Entry 8RT8 (electron microscopy, 3.05 A resolution); this record covers chains E and H of the 46 polymer chains in the assembly.

[Chain E (and H)]
Name: TrwF protein
From: Escherichia coli
Notes: chain H of this document is another copy of the same molecule, construct and numbering; everything in this record applies to it too
UniProtKB: O50336 (O50336_ECOLX); numbering as in UniProt (aligned over 1-266)
Chain sequence (266 residues; row label = number of the first residue in the row):
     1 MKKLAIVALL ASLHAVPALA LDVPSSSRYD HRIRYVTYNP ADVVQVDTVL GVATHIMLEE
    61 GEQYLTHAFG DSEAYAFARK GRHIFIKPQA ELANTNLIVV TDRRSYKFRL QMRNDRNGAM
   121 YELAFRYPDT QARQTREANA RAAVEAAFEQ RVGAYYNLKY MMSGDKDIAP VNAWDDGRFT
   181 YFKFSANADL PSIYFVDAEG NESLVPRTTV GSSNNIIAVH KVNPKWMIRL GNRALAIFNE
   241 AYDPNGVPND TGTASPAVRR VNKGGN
Not modelled in the structure: 1-20
Differences from the reference sequence: conflict Asp71 (Ile in O50336), Ser72 (Pro in O50336), Glu73 (Lys in O50336), Ala74 (Pro in O50336), Tyr75 (Met in O50336), Ala76 (Pro in O50336), Phe77 (Leu in O50336), Ala78 (Pro in O50336), Arg79 (Gly in O50336), Lys80 (Arg in O50336), Gly81 (Ala in O50336), Arg82 (Gly in O50336), His83 (Ile in O50336), Ile84 (Phe in O50336), Phe85 (Leu in O50336), Ile86 (Ser in O50336), Lys87 (Ser in O50336), Pro88 (Arg in O50336), Gln89 (Thr in O50336)

[Chain E / chain H interface]
Pairs across the interface (18; chain E residue first):
  Asp167(E) - Ala198(H)
  Ser185(E) - Pro244(H)  hydrogen bond (side chain-backbone)
  Ser185(E) - Asn245(H)
  Ala186(E) - Asn245(H)
  Ala186(E) - Val247(H)
  Ala186(E) - Pro248(H)  hydrophobic
  Asn187(E) - Lys221(H)  hydrogen bond (backbone-side chain)
  Asn187(E) - Tyr242(H)  hydrogen bond (backbone-side chain)
  Asn187(E) - Asp243(H)  hydrogen bond (side chain-backbone)
  Asn187(E) - Pro244(H)  hydrogen bond (side chain-backbone)
  Asn187(E) - Asn245(H)
  Asn187(E) - Gly246(H)
  Ala188(E) - Lys221(H)
  Asp189(E) - Lys221(H)  salt bridge
  Ser213(E) - Pro248(H)
  Asn232(E) - Glu199(H)  hydrogen bond
  Arg233(E) - Ala198(H)
  Arg233(E) - Glu199(H)  hydrogen bond (backbone-side chain)
Other interface residues (no listed pair), chain H (14 interface residues in all): Gly177, Val222, Asn249, Asp250

[In short]
9 residues of chain E and 14 residues of chain H are in contact, with 7 hydrogen bonds and 1 salt bridge.
Polar pairs include Asp189(E)-Lys221(H), Ser185(E)-Pro244(H) and Asn187(E)-Lys221(H).
Both chains are TrwF protein (Escherichia coli). Entry 8RT8 (Conformation-C of the full-length outer membrane
core complex (TrwH/VirB7, TrwF/VirB9, TrwE/VirB10CTD) from the fully-assembled R388 type ...) was determined
by electron microscopy, deposited together with 8RT4, 8RT5, 8RT6, 8RT7, 8RT9, 8RTA, 8RTB and 8RTD.
